Entry 1EOO (X-ray diffraction, 2.16 A resolution); this record covers chains A and B of the 4 polymer chains in the assembly.

Chain A (and B):
Name: Type II restriction enzyme ecorv
Organism: Escherichia coli
Notes: EC 3.1.21.4; chain B of this document is another copy of the same molecule, construct and numbering; everything in this record applies to it too
UniProt: P04390 (T2E5_ECOLI); residues 2-245 here correspond to UniProt positions 1-244 (UniProt number = residue number - 1)
Sequence (245 residues; numbered 1 to 245; the number before each row is that of its first residue):
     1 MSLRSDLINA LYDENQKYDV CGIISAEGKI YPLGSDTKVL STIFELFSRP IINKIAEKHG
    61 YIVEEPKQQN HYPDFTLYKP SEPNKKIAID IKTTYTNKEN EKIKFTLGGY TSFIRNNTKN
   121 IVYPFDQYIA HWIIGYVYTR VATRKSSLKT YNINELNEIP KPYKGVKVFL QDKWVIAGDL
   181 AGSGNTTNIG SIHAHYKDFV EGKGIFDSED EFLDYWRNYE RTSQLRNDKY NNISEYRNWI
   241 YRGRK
Not modelled in the structure: 1
From the paper describing this entry:
  - binding site for the 12-nt DNA strand: T37
  - self-association interface (contacts with another copy of this molecule): L46
  - catalytic residues: E45, D74, D90, K92 (citing earlier work)
  - binding site for the 12-nt DNA strand: R226

Chain A / chain B interface:
Contacting residue pairs - 89 pairs, chain A then chain B:
  E14(A) with K29(B), salt bridge; Y31(B), hydrogen bond
  K17(A) with E27(B)
  Y18(A) with E27(B); K29(B), hydrogen bond; Y31(B)
  D19(A) with S25(B); A26(B), hydrogen bond (backbone-backbone); E27(B), hydrogen bond (backbone-side chain)
  V20(A) with I24(B); S25(B)
  C21(A) with I24(B), hydrogen bond (backbone-backbone); S25(B); A26(B), hydrogen bond (side chain-backbone)
  G22(A) with I23(B); I24(B), hydrogen bond (backbone-backbone)
  I23(A) with V20(B), hydrophobic; G22(B); I23(B), hydrophobic; I43(B); L46(B), hydrophobic; F47(B)
  I24(A) with V20(B); C21(B), hydrogen bond (backbone-backbone); G22(B), hydrogen bond (backbone-backbone); I24(B), hydrophobic; L156(B), hydrophobic
  S25(A) with D19(B); V20(B); C21(B); L156(B)
  A26(A) with D19(B), hydrogen bond (backbone-backbone); C21(B), hydrogen bond (backbone-side chain); L156(B)
  E27(A) with K17(B); Y18(B); D19(B), hydrogen bond (side chain-backbone)
  G28(A) with L156(B)
  Y31(A) with E14(B); L46(B); F47(B); P50(B), hydrophobic
  P32(A) with L46(B); R49(B)
  L33(A) with L46(B), hydrophobic
  G34(A) with L46(B)
  D36(A) with Q69(B)
  T37(A) with Q69(B), hydrogen bond (backbone-side chain)
  K38(A) with K38(B), hydrogen bond (side chain-backbone); S41(B), hydrogen bond; T42(B), hydrogen bond
  V39(A) with T42(B)
  S41(A) with K38(B)
  T42(A) with K38(B), hydrogen bond (side chain-backbone); V39(B); T42(B), hydrogen bond
  I43(A) with I23(B), hydrophobic
  L46(A) with I23(B), hydrophobic; Y31(B); P32(B); L33(B), hydrophobic; G34(B)
  F47(A) with Y31(B)
  R49(A) with P32(B); L33(B); S147(B), hydrogen bond (side chain-backbone); L148(B)
  P50(A) with Y31(B), hydrophobic; L148(B)
  N53(A) with L148(B)
  Q69(A) with D36(B); T37(B); Y95(B); Y138(B)
  Y95(A) with Q69(B)
  R140(A) with K67(B), hydrogen bond (side chain-backbone); Q69(B)
  S147(A) with R49(B), hydrogen bond (backbone-side chain)
  L148(A) with P50(B); N53(B), hydrogen bond (backbone-side chain)
  K149(A) with P50(B)
  I153(A) with I153(B), hydrophobic
  L156(A) with I24(B), hydrophobic; S25(B); A26(B); G28(B)
  N157(A) with A26(B)
  N185(A) with N185(B), hydrogen bond (side chain-backbone); T186(B)
Also at the interface, not in a pair above, chain A (46 interface residues in all): I30, V63, E65, Y138, T143, T150, T186
Also at the interface, not in a pair above, chain B (47 interface residues in all): I30, I51, E65, Q68, R140, K149, T150
Interface features reported in the paper:
  - specific contacts: T37(A)-Q69(B)

Overview:
46 residues of chain A face 47 of chain B across their interface, with 23 hydrogen bonds and 1 salt bridge.
Among the polar pairs are E14(A)-K29(B), E14(A)-Y31(B) and Y18(A)-K29(B). The authors report a contact between
T37(A) and Q69(B). From the paper: catalytic residues E45(A), D74(A) and D90(A) among others; a binding site
for the 12-nt DNA strand at T37(A) and R226(A).
Both chains are Type II restriction enzyme ecorv (Escherichia coli). Entry 1EOO (Ecorv bound to cognate DNA)
was determined by X-ray diffraction together with 1EOP from the same study.
